PDB entry 7XAU | electron microscopy, 2.97 A resolution | chains C and E of the 6 polymer chains in the assembly

Chain C:
Protein: Guanine nucleotide-binding protein G(I)/G(S)/G(T) subunit beta-1
Source organism: Bos taurus
UniProtKB: P62871 (GBB1_BOVIN); residues 2-340 here = UniProt positions 2-340
Chain sequence (354 residues; numbered -10 to 343; the number before each row is that of its first residue; numbers below 1 keep their minus sign (Met-10 is residue -10)):
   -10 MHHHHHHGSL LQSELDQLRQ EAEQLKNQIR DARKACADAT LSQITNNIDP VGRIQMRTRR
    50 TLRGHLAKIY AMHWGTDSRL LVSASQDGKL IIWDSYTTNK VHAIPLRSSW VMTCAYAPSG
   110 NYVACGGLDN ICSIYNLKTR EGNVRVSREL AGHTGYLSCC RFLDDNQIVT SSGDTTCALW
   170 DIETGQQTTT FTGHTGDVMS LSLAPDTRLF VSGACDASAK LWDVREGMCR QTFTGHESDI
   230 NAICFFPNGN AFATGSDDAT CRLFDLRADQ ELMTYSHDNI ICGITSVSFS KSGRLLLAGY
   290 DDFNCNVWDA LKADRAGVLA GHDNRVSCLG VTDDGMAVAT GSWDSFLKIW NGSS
Not modelled in the structure: -10 to 1
Sequence notes: initiating methionine (-10); expression tag (-9 to 1, 341-343)
UniProt features mapped onto this chain:
  - modified residue: Ser2 (N-acetylserine), His266 (Phosphohistidine)
Disulfides: Cys121-Cys149

Chain E:
Protein: ScFv16
Notes: antibody fragment or engineered binder
Chain sequence (304 residues; each row starts with the number of its first residue; note: 14 numbers in that range are skipped by the numbering (no residue carries them; nothing is unmodelled there); a row labelled like 121A-121O holds insertion residues (121A, then the next letters in order); numbers below 1 keep their minus sign (Met-36 is residue -36)):
   -36 MLLVNQSHQG FNKEHTSKMV SAIVLYVLLA AAAHSAFDVQ LVESGGGLVQ PGGSRKLSCS
    24 ASGFAFSSFG MHWVRQAPEK GLEWVAYISS GSGTIYYADT VKGRFTISRD DPKNTLFLQM
    84 TSLRSEDTAM YYCVRSIYYY GSSPFDFWGQ GTTLTVSS
121A-121O GGGGSGGGGSGGGGS
   136 SDIVMTQATS SVPVTPGESV SISCRSSKSL LHSNGNTYLY WFLQRPGQSP QLLIYRMSNL
   196 ASGVPDRFSG SGSGTAFTLT ISRLEAEDVG VYYCMQHLEY PLTFGAGTKL ELVDENLYFQ
   256 GASHHHHHHH H
Not modelled in the structure: -36 to 0, 121A-121O, 248-266
Disulfides: Cys22-Cys96, Cys159-Cys229

How chain C and chain E interact:
Contacting residue pairs - 16 pairs, chain C then chain E:
  Asp66(C) - Tyr103(E)
  Arg68(C) - Tyr103(E)
  Leu69(C) - Tyr103(E)  hydrophobic
  Asp83(C) - Tyr103(E)
  Val90(C) - Tyr102(E)  hydrophobic
  His91(C) - Tyr102(E)
  Arg129(C) - Asp1(E)
  Arg129(C) - Val2(E)
  Arg129(C) - Arg98(E)  hydrogen bond (backbone-side chain)
  Arg129(C) - Phe110(E)
  Arg129(C) - Ser197(E)  hydrogen bond
  Glu130(C) - Asp1(E)
  Glu130(C) - Gly26(E)
  Glu130(C) - Phe27(E)
  Gly131(C) - Ala28(E)
  Gly131(C) - Phe32(E)
Also at the interface, not in a pair above, chain C (10 interface residues in all): Asn132

In short:
10 residues of chain C and 11 residues of chain E are in contact, with 2 hydrogen bonds. Among the polar pairs
are Arg129(C)-Arg98(E) and Arg129(C)-Ser197(E).
Here chain C is Guanine nucleotide-binding protein G(I)/G(S)/G(T) subunit beta-1 (Bos taurus) and chain E is
ScFv16. Entry 7XAU (Structure of somatostatin receptor 2 bound with octreotide) was determined by electron
microscopy together with 7XAT and 7XAV from the same study.
